PDB entry 3PQS | X-ray diffraction, 2.10 A resolution | chain A

[Chain A]
Molecule: transferrin-binding protein
From: Actinobacillus pleuropneumoniae
Reference sequence: Q44167 (Q44167_ACTPL); residues 8-528 here correspond to UniProt positions 27-547 (UniProt number = residue number + 19)
Amino-acid sequence (521 residues; each row starts with the number of its first residue):
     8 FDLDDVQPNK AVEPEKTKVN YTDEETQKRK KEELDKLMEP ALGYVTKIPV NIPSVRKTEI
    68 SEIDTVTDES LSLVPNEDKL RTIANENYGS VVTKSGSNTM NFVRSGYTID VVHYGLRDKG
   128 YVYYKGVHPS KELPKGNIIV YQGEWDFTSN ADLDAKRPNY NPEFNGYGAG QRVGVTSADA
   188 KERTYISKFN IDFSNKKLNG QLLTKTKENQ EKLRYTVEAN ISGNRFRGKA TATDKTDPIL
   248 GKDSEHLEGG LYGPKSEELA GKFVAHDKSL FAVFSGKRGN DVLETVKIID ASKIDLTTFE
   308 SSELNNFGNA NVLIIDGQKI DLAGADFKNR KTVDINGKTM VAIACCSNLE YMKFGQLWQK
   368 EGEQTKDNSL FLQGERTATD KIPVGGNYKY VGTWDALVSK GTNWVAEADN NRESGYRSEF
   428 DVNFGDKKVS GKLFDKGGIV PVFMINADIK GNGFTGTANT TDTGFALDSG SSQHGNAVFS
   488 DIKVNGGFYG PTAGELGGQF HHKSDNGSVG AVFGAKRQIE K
Not modelled in the structure: 8-24
Disulfide bonds: Cys352-Cys353
From the paper describing this entry:
  - mutagenesis - Y95A (Kd 585 nm), Y121A (Kd 203 nm), Y174A (Kd 8.9 mum), R179E (Kd 6.1 mum): decreased binding to pTf
  - conformationally variable residues: Lys43

[Summary]
The paper reports that Y95A, Y121A and Y174A, among others, reduce binding to pTf; conformational variability
at Lys43.
Chain A is transferrin-binding protein (Actinobacillus pleuropneumoniae); the structure, The crystal
structures of porcine pathogen ApH87_TbpB, was determined by X-ray diffraction, deposited together with 3PQU.
